8HDO - chains B and N of the 5 polymer chains in the assembly; structure by electron microscopy, 2.87 A resolution.

[Chain B]
Protein: Guanine nucleotide-binding protein G(I)/G(S)/G(T) subunit beta-1
From: Homo sapiens
Reference sequence: P62873 (GBB1_HUMAN); residue numbers follow UniProt; this construct covers 2-340
Amino-acid sequence (345 residues; row label = number of the first residue in the row; numbers below 1 keep their minus sign (Met-4 is residue -4)):
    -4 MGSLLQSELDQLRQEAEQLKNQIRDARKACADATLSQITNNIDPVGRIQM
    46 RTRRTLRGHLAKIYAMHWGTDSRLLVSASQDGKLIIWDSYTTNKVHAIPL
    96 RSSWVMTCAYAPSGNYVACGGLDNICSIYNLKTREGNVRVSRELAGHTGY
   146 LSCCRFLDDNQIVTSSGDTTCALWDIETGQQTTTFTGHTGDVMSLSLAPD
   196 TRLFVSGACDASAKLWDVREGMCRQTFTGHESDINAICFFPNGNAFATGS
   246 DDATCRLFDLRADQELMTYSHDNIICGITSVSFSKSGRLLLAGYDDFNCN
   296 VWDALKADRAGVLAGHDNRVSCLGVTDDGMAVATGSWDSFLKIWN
Disordered / not traced: -4 to 2, 129-132
Construct notes: expression tag (-4 to 1)
Curated features (UniProtKB/Swiss-Prot):
  - modified residue: Ser2 (N-acetylserine), His266 (Phosphohistidine)
  - natural variant: Leu30 (L30F: In MRD42; uncertain significance), Arg52 (R52G: In MRD42), Gly64 (G64V: In MRD42), Asp76 (D76E: In MRD42; D76G: In MRD42), Gly77 (G77S: In MRD42), Lys78 (K78R: In MRD42), Ile80 (I80N: In MRD42; I80T: In MRD42), His91 (H91R: In MRD42; uncertain significance), Ala92 (A92T: In MRD42), Pro94 (P94S: In MRD42), Leu95 (L95P: In MRD42), Arg96 (R96L: In MRD42), 5 further natural variant entries in UniProt

[Chain N]
Protein: Nanobody 35
From: Camelus bactrianus
Notes: antibody fragment or engineered binder
Amino-acid sequence (128 residues; row label = number of the first residue in the row):
     1 QVQLQESGGGLVQPGGSLRLSCAASGFTFSNYKMNWVRQAPGKGLEWVSD
    51 ISQSGASISYTGSVKGRFTISRDNAKNTLYLQMNSLKPEDTAVYYCARCP
   101 APFTRDCFDVTSTTYAYRGQGTQVTVSS

[Chain B / chain N interface]
Pairs across the interface - 27 pairs, chain B then chain N:
  Arg8(B) - Gln120(N)
  Glu12(B) - Gln3(N)
  Lys15(B) - Gln1(N)
  Lys15(B) - Gln3(N)  hydrogen bond
  Thr184(B) - Thr114(N)
  Thr184(B) - Ala116(N)
  Cys204(B) - Tyr117(N)  hydrogen bond (backbone-side chain)
  Asp205(B) - Ala116(N)
  Asp205(B) - Tyr117(N)  hydrogen bond (backbone-side chain)
  Ala206(B) - Val2(N)  hydrophobic
  Ala206(B) - Tyr117(N)
  Thr223(B) - Gln1(N)  hydrogen bond
  Glu226(B) - Val2(N)
  Glu226(B) - Gly26(N)
  Glu226(B) - Phe27(N)
  Glu226(B) - Thr28(N)
  Glu226(B) - Tyr32(N)
  Glu226(B) - Arg98(N)  hydrogen bond (backbone-side chain)
  Glu226(B) - Tyr117(N)
  Ser227(B) - Pro100(N)  hydrogen bond (side chain-backbone)
  Ser227(B) - Tyr117(N)  hydrogen bond (backbone-side chain)
  Asp228(B) - Pro100(N)
  Asp228(B) - Tyr117(N)  hydrogen bond (backbone-side chain)
  Asp246(B) - Pro102(N)
  Asp247(B) - Tyr32(N)
  Asp247(B) - Pro102(N)
  Ile270(B) - Phe103(N)
Other interface residues (no listed pair), chain B (15 interface residues in all): His225
Other interface residues (no listed pair), chain N (16 interface residues in all): Ala101

[Overview]
The interface between chain B and chain N involves 15 residues on one side and 16 on the other; the contacts
include 8 hydrogen bonds. Polar contacts include Lys15(B)-Gln3(N), Cys204(B)-Tyr117(N) and
Asp205(B)-Tyr117(N).
Here chain B is Guanine nucleotide-binding protein G(I)/G(S)/G(T) subunit beta-1 (Homo sapiens) and chain N is
Nanobody 35 (Camelus bactrianus). Entry 8HDO (Structure of A2BR bound to synthetic agonists BAY 60-6583) was
determined by electron microscopy (same publication as 8HDP).
